9FQ8 - chains 4Q and 4S of the 26 polymer chains in the assembly; structure by electron microscopy, 2.20 A resolution.

# Chain 4Q
Name: Cytochrome c oxidase subunit 1
From: Perkinsus marinus
Notes: EC 7.1.1.9
Amino-acid sequence (459 residues; numbered 405 to 863; the number before each row is that of its first residue):
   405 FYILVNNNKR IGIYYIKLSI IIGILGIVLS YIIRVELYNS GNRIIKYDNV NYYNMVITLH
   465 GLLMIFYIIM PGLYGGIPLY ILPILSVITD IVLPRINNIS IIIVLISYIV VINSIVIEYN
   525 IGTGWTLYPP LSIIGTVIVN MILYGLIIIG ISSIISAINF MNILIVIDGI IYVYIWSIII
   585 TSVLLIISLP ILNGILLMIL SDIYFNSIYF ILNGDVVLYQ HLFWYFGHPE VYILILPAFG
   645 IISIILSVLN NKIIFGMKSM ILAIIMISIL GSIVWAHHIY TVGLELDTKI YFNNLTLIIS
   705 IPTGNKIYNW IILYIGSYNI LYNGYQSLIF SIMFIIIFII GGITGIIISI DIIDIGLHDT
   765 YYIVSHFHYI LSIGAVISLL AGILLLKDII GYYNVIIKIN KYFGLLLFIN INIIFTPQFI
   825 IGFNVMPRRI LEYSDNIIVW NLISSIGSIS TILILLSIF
Bound ions: K+: E440, N443, G445, L835; heme a Fe site 1: H464, H772; Cu ion: H632, H681, H682 (together with peroxide ion); Mg2+: D763 (shared with 1 residue of chain 4N); heme a Fe site 2: H770 (together with peroxide ion)
Ligand contacts:
  - heme a (HEA), molecule 1: I420, S423, I424, I431, S434, I437, R438, L441, Y457, I461, H464, G465, M468, I469, I472, I473, G528, W529, Y765, V768, F771, H772, L775, S776, V780, L783, L784, I787, I815, I818, F819, Q822, R832, R833, I834, S852, T855, L859
  - heme a (HEA), molecule 2: W529, T530, W628, H632, V635, Y636, I639, H681, H682, Y684, T700, I703, S704, T707, G708, I711, Y712, F742, I743, G746, I747, G749, I750, I752, S753, D758, L761, H762, D763, I767, H770, F771, I774, L775, R832, R833
  - peroxide ion (PER): H632, V635, H681, H682

# Chain 4S
Name: Cytochrome c oxidase subunit 7C
From: Perkinsus marinus
UniProtKB: C5LPK3 (C5LPK3_PERM5); residues 2-66 here correspond to UniProt positions 4-68 (UniProt number = residue number + 2)
Amino-acid sequence (65 residues; row label = number of the first residue in the row):
     2 NLEDHFDLAE YMMKMHNPMS EYLYWIAGFV SGLHGILPLL HSNYYFSGMF LPRDNDNTQL
    62 CDDSW

# How chain 4Q and chain 4S interact
Contacting residue pairs (63):
  N411(4Q) - D8(4S)
  R414(4Q) - D8(4S)  salt bridge
  R414(4Q) - L9(4S)
  K421(4Q) - Y25(4S)  hydrogen bond (backbone-side chain)
  I424(4Q) - Y25(4S)
  I425(4Q) - Y25(4S)  hydrophobic
  I425(4Q) - S32(4S)  hydrogen bond (backbone-side chain)
  I428(4Q) - G29(4S)
  I428(4Q) - S32(4S)
  L429(4Q) - S32(4S)
  L429(4Q) - G36(4S)
  V432(4Q) - G33(4S)
  V432(4Q) - I37(4S)  hydrophobic
  I436(4Q) - G36(4S)
  N443(4Q) - D55(4S)  hydrogen bond
  N443(4Q) - N56(4S)
  S444(4Q) - N56(4S)  hydrogen bond (backbone-side chain)
  G445(4Q) - N56(4S)
  G445(4Q) - N58(4S)
  N446(4Q) - R54(4S)
  N446(4Q) - D55(4S)
  N446(4Q) - N56(4S)  hydrogen bond (backbone-backbone)
  N446(4Q) - D57(4S)  hydrogen bond
  N446(4Q) - N58(4S)  hydrogen bond (backbone-side chain)
  R447(4Q) - P53(4S)
  R447(4Q) - D55(4S)  salt bridge
  I448(4Q) - L40(4S)
  I448(4Q) - N44(4S)  hydrogen bond (backbone-side chain)
  I448(4Q) - L52(4S)
  I448(4Q) - P53(4S)
  I449(4Q) - L40(4S)  hydrophobic
  I449(4Q) - N44(4S)
  I449(4Q) - P53(4S)
  K450(4Q) - N44(4S)  hydrogen bond (backbone-side chain)
  K450(4Q) - S48(4S)
  K450(4Q) - M50(4S)  hydrogen bond
  K450(4Q) - P53(4S)
  K450(4Q) - D57(4S)  salt bridge
  D452(4Q) - F47(4S)
  N453(4Q) - L40(4S)
  N453(4Q) - S43(4S)  hydrogen bond
  N453(4Q) - N44(4S)  hydrogen bond
  N453(4Q) - F47(4S)
  Y456(4Q) - G36(4S)  hydrogen bond (side chain-backbone)
  Y456(4Q) - P39(4S)
  Y456(4Q) - L40(4S)  hydrogen bond (side chain-backbone)
  Y456(4Q) - S43(4S)
  Y512(4Q) - S32(4S)
  I516(4Q) - H35(4S)
  I519(4Q) - H35(4S)
  I519(4Q) - P39(4S)  hydrophobic
  V520(4Q) - H35(4S)
  Y523(4Q) - Y46(4S)
  N524(4Q) - P39(4S)
  I794(4Q) - M13(4S)
  G795(4Q) - Y12(4S)
  G795(4Q) - M13(4S)
  Y796(4Q) - Y12(4S)
  Y797(4Q) - Y12(4S)  hydrogen bond (side chain-backbone)
  Y797(4Q) - K15(4S)
  Y797(4Q) - H17(4S)  hydrogen bond
  N798(4Q) - E22(4S)  hydrogen bond
  E836(4Q) - N58(4S)  hydrogen bond
Interface residues without a listed pair, chain 4Q (35 interface residues in all): I417, Y451, F863
Interface residues without a listed pair, chain 4S (31 interface residues in all): W26, A28

# In short
Chain 4Q and chain 4S form an interface of 35 and 31 residues respectively, with 18 hydrogen bonds and 3 salt
bridges. Polar pairs include R414(4Q)-D8(4S), R447(4Q)-D55(4S) and K450(4Q)-D57(4S). Bound to chain 4Q: heme a
and peroxide ion.
Here chain 4Q is Cytochrome c oxidase subunit 1 and chain 4S is Cytochrome c oxidase subunit 7C, both from
Perkinsus marinus. Entry 9FQ8 (Perkinsus marinus Respiratory complex CIV) was determined by electron
microscopy.
